Entry 2DPJ (X-ray diffraction, 2.30 A resolution); this record covers chains T and A of the 3 polymer chains in the assembly.

[Chain T]
Molecule: 9-nt DNA strand
Sequence (9 nucleotides; each row starts with the number of its first residue):
   839 TXGGGTCCT
Modified residues: EDA (3-[2-deoxy-ribofuranosyl]-3H-1,3,4,5a,8-pentaaza-as-indacene-5'-monophosphate) at position 840

[Chain A]
Molecule: DNA polymerase iota
From: Homo sapiens
Notes: EC 2.7.7.7
UniProtKB: Q9UNA4 (POLI_HUMAN); residue numbers follow UniProt; this construct covers 1-420
Amino-acid sequence (420 residues; each row starts with the number of its first residue):
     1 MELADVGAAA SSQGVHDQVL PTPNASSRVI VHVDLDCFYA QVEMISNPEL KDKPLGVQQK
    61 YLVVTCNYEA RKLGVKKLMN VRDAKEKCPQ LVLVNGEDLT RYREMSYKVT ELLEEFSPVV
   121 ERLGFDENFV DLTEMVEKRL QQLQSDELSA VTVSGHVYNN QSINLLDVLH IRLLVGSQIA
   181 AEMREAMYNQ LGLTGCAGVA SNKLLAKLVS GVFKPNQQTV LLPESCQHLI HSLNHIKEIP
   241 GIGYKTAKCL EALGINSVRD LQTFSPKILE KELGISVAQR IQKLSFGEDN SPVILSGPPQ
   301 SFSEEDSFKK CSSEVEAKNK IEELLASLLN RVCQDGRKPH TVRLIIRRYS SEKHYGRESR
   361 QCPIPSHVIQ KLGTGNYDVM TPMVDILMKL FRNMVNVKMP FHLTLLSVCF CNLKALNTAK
Unresolved in the structure: 1-24, 371-378, 395-403, 415-420
Metal / ion sites: Mg2+ site 1: Asp34, Leu35, Asp126 (together with dTTP); Mg2+ site 2: Asp34, Glu127 (together with dTTP)
Ligand contacts: dTTP (TTP): Asp34, Leu35, Asp36, Cys37, Phe38, Tyr39, Gln59, Val64, Thr65, Tyr68, Arg71, Lys77, Leu78, Asp126, Glu127, Lys214

[Interface between chain T and chain A]
Pairs across the interface (29; chain T residue first):
  DT839(T) with Leu62(A), sugar contact; Asn80(A), phosphate contact
  EDA_840(T) with Gln59(A), base contact; Lys60(A), sugar contact; Tyr61(A), phosphate contact; Leu62(A), sugar contact; Val64(A), base contact; Ser307(A), phosphate contact; Lys309(A), salt bridge to the phosphate
  DG841(T) with Gln59(A), sugar contact; Lys60(A), salt bridge to the phosphate; Glu97(A), phosphate contact; Leu99(A), phosphate contact; Glu305(A), base contact; Ser307(A), hydrogen bond to the phosphate
  DG842(T) with Leu99(A), sugar contact; Arg103(A), salt bridge to the phosphate; Ser303(A), phosphate contact; Glu304(A), phosphate contact; Glu305(A), hydrogen bond to the phosphate
  DG843(T) with Arg103(A), salt bridge to the phosphate; Ser301(A), sugar contact; Phe302(A), phosphate contact; Ser303(A), hydrogen bond to the phosphate; Arg331(A), salt bridge to the phosphate
  DT844(T) with Pro299(A), phosphate contact; Gln300(A), hydrogen bond to the phosphate; Ser301(A), hydrogen bond to the phosphate
  DC845(T) with Gln300(A), phosphate contact
Other interface residues (no listed pair), chain A (23 interface residues in all): Tyr39, Leu78, Phe125, Asp306

[In short]
The interface between chain T and chain A involves 7 residues on one side and 23 on the other; the contacts
include 5 hydrogen bonds and 5 salt bridges. Among the polar pairs are DG841(T)-Ser307(A), DG842(T)-Glu305(A)
and DG843(T)-Ser303(A).
Here chain T is a 9-nt DNA strand and chain A is DNA polymerase iota (Homo sapiens). Entry 2DPJ (structure of
hPoli with DNA and dTTP) was determined by X-ray diffraction (same publication as 2DPI).
